Entry 5AA3 (X-ray diffraction, 3.20 A resolution); this record covers chain A.

# Chain A
Name: Membrane-bound lytic murein transglycosylase F
From: Pseudomonas aeruginosa
UniProtKB: Q9HXN1 (MLTF_PSEAE); numbering as in UniProt (aligned over 8-490)
Amino-acid sequence (499 residues; numbered -8 to 490; the number before each row is that of its first residue; numbers below 1 keep their minus sign (Met-8 is residue -8)):
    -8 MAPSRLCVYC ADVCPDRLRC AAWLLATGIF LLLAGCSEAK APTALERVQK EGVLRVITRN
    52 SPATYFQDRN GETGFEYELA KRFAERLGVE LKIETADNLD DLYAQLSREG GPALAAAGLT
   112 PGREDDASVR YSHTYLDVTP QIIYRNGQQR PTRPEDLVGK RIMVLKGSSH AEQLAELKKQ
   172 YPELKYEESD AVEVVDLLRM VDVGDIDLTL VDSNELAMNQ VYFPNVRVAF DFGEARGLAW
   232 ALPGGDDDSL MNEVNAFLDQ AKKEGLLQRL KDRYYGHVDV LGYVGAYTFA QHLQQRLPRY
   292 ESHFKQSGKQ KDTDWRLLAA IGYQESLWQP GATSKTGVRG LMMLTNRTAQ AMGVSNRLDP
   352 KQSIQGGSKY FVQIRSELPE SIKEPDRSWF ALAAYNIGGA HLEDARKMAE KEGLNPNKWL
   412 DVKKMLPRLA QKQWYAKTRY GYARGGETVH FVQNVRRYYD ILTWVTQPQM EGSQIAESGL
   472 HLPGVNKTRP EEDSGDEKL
Disordered / not traced: -8 to 42, 460-490
Sequence notes: expression tag (-8 to 7); conflict Lys302 (Leu in Q9HXN1)
Residues lining bound ligands: glutamic acid (GLU): Arg50, Leu90, Ala108, Gly109, Val155, Leu156, Ser159, His161, Val185, Leu188, Leu201, Val202, Asp203, Glu206
Curated features (UniProtKB/Swiss-Prot):
  - active site: Glu316

# In short
Chain A binds glutamic acid. UniProt lists active-site residue Glu316.
Chain A is Membrane-bound lytic murein transglycosylase F (Pseudomonas aeruginosa); the structure, Crystal
structure of MltF from Pseudomonas aeruginosa in the presence of tetrasaccharide and tetrapeptide, was
determined by X-ray diffraction together with 5A5X, 5AA1, 5AA2 and 5AA4 from the same study.
